Entry 6THH (X-ray diffraction, 3.48 A resolution); this record covers chains B and C of the 3 polymer chains in the assembly.

[Chain B]
Name: SIRV3 AcrID1 (gp02) anti-CRISPR protein
Organism: Sulfolobus islandicus rudivirus 3
Reference sequence: A0A1B3SN05 (A0A1B3SN05_9VIRU); residues 1-96 here = UniProt positions 1-96
Sequence (104 residues; numbered 1 to 104; the number before each row is that of its first residue):
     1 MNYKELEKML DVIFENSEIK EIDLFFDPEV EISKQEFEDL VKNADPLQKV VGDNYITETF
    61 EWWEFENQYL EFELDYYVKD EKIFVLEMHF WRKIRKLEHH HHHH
Unresolved in the structure: 97-104
Differences from the reference sequence: expression tag (97-104)

[Chain C]
Name: CRISPR-associated protein, CscA
Organism: Sulfolobus islandicus LAL14/1
Reference sequence: M9U4Y8 (M9U4Y8_SULIS); residue numbers follow UniProt; this construct covers 1-847
Sequence (855 residues; numbered 1 to 855; the number before each row is that of its first residue):
     1 MRNLKRIVMG ENKLIGLVRT ALDSITLGQG VNEAKIKSPQ SYAFHTISVG TISLDICKAI
    61 YSSSEIGRKQ LENLSKKYNM PFEDLWFYGG FLHDWNKLSG KEESLENKEE LTKKIIDKLK
   121 LPNEFLHGIS TMAEGHLPDN LHLPLWVSIK LADMLLISDI GSVRDVFYFA NSDSYRNAIE
   181 ALKEYNLELN YVSSTFRLFT LIASKELLND VFNEKSGYFP LISYADGIVF LKRKNSQPVL
   241 LSKIVDLLSR QVFSSSSEVI EEKISDIEKC IKNKEELFRQ MNIDVKSAIY DEEGKVKQIN
   301 AFLPTKVCKP FEDVVGNLDN KSKLQVAREV IERNRKDIPF GLLIYFVNKF SKNEEDYIRK
   361 GLGINEKSLK YLLNIGDVQK ALDKILELLE KRYAEQSSDK TLLYYVKFSS SGNIIDDLPK
   421 ITDRPNDYCV VCGMPIYSSN PVRFVQYASE LGGRAEIWIP REKALDEIDN VRDDWKVCPI
   481 CIYEANLMKD RVKPPYFIVT FYPGVPISLL NIIDFDFSQS SIKYYIDEEK DTYFTAFEKM
   541 GGRLEPYVKK VLPAYFSSKV IIKASEVSNF SLSTRLSKSE LNKLLPYAPM ISMIFLTSPV
   601 LISSNLYEMP IAHERVISIT STYNYTFMKS LNSNLLTLYS IFAYSAKYDA MRKICGRSDL
   661 DNCLGYLTEE MDLYSSVDPA LGVLSIGMGV GTPIDTDEKF FSAFLPVSGY LLKVTGKVSK
   721 MGETLKSSIF SIAYALKDII KSQKVSKYDV TGFLRDGVDM FFKTTSVIKD KEDRIGISVN
   781 AAISSLENKY ALDDQHRAQV YSALQDIFKT LYSIEEESDR SLAISIANTL SNWLYIAYKL
   841 VLQGDKSLEH HHHHH
Unresolved in the structure: 104-106, 447-470, 612, 845-855
Differences from the reference sequence: expression tag (848-855)
Modified residues: Mse1, Mse9, Mse80, Mse132, Mse154, Mse281, Mse434, Mse488, Mse540, Mse590, Mse593, Mse609, Mse628, Mse651, Mse671, Mse688, Mse721, Mse760 (selenomethionine; parent Met)
Cystine bridges: C270-C308, C655-C663
Bound ions: Zn2+: C429, C432, C478, C481
From the paper describing this entry:
  - Zn2+ coordination: C429
  - catalytic residues: H45

[Interface between chain B and chain C]
Pairs across the interface - 8 pairs, chain B then chain C:
  N2(B) - S518(C)  hydrogen bond (side chain-backbone)
  E5(B) - Q519(C)  hydrogen bond
  E29(B) - K653(C)  salt bridge
  Y77(B) - K653(C)
  K79(B) - K653(C)  hydrogen bond (side chain-backbone)
  K79(B) - I654(C)  hydrogen bond (side chain-backbone)
  D80(B) - G656(C)
  D80(B) - R657(C)  hydrogen bond (side chain-backbone)
Other interface residues (no listed pair), chain C (7 interface residues in all): C655

[Overview]
6 residues of chain B and 7 residues of chain C are in contact; the contacts include 5 hydrogen bonds and 1
salt bridge. Polar pairs include E29(B)-K653(C), N2(B)-S518(C) and E5(B)-Q519(C). The Zn2+ site is built by
C429(C), C432(C), C478(C) and C481(C). From the paper: the catalytic residue H45(C); Zn2+ coordination by
C429(C).
Here chain B is SIRV3 AcrID1 (gp02) anti-CRISPR protein (Sulfolobus islandicus rudivirus 3) and chain C is
CRISPR-associated protein, CscA (Sulfolobus islandicus LAL14/1). Entry 6THH (Crystal structure of type I-D
CRISPR-Cas nuclease Cas10d in complex with the SIRV3 AcrID1 (gp02) anti-CRISPR ...) was determined by X-ray
diffraction, deposited together with 6YES.
